PDB entry 9CRO | electron microscopy, 3.50 A resolution | chains A and H of the 15 polymer chains in the assembly

Chain A:
Name: CRISPR-associated aCascade subunit Cas7/Csa2 2
Organism: Saccharolobus solfataricus P2
UniProt: Q97Y91 (CSA2B_SACS2); numbering as in UniProt (aligned over 1-321)
Sequence (321 residues; each row starts with the number of its first residue):
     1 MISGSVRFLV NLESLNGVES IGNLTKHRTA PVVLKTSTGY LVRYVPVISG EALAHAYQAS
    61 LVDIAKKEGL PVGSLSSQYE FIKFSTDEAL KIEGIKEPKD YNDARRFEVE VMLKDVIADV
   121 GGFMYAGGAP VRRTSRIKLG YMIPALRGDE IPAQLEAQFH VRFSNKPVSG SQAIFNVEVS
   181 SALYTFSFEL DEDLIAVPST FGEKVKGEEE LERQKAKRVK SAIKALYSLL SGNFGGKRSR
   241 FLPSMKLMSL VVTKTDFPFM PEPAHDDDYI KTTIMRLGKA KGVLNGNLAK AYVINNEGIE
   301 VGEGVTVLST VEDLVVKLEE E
Disordered / not traced: 169-172, 321
Swiss-Prot annotation at these positions:
  - mutagenesis: His-160 (H160A: Significantly reduced affinity for crRNA)

Chain H:
Name: CRISPR system aCascade subunit Cas5 1
Organism: Saccharolobus solfataricus P2
UniProt: Q97Y92 (CAS5A_SACS2); numbering as in UniProt (aligned over 1-240)
Sequence (240 residues; each row starts with the number of its first residue):
     1 MIYSKVFLKL HWGFSVVKPL AAKAKPGFYL PPPTTLIGAL SYGKFRGVDN INLGNVYGSP
    61 AYNFRNIMAT ARLESEGVYT EDIIRNVISY FQRKERRENP RYIYGVIPTG KVYIPNGRLV
   121 VVYVTDSISK EELEKLCWSI TRIGCKECLA SVENVEVGEA KKVSGRVKTR YYFRDTVKVV
   181 GRKEFLEYVT FWEENGYIWG KEGSPVRYIL PITTYPLASK EVEVEAKEAY EVGGEYVVFS
Disordered / not traced: 21-23, 53-56, 83-108

Chain A / chain H interface:
Residue-residue contacts (36):
  Met-1(A) / Arg-46(H)
  Ala-30(A) / Tyr-113(H)  hydrophobic
  Pro-31(A) / Thr-80(H)
  Pro-31(A) / Tyr-113(H)
  Val-33(A) / Glu-76(H)
  Val-33(A) / Val-78(H)  hydrophobic
  Val-42(A) / Tyr-215(H)
  Arg-132(A) / Asp-49(H)  hydrogen bond (side chain-backbone)
  Arg-132(A) / Trp-199(H)
  Arg-133(A) / Asp-49(H)
  Thr-134(A) / Asp-49(H)  hydrogen bond
  Ser-135(A) / Lys-146(H)
  Lys-138(A) / Tyr-42(H)
  Leu-139(A) / Glu-147(H)
  Tyr-141(A) / Lys-111(H)  hydrogen bond
  Tyr-141(A) / Glu-147(H)
  Ile-143(A) / Trp-12(H)  hydrophobic
  Leu-146(A) / Pro-115(H)  hydrophobic
  Ser-187(A) / His-11(H)
  Ser-187(A) / Leu-149(H)
  Leu-194(A) / Arg-46(H)
  Ser-199(A) / Gly-47(H)  hydrogen bond (side chain-backbone)
  Ser-199(A) / Val-48(H)
  Ser-199(A) / Asp-49(H)  hydrogen bond
  Phe-201(A) / Val-48(H)  hydrophobic
  Phe-201(A) / Asn-50(H)
  Phe-201(A) / Ile-51(H)  hydrophobic
  Met-260(A) / Thr-141(H)
  Met-260(A) / Ala-150(H)
  Pro-261(A) / Ser-151(H)  hydrogen bond (backbone-side chain)
  Glu-262(A) / Lys-9(H)
  Pro-263(A) / His-11(H)
  His-265(A) / His-11(H)
  His-265(A) / Asn-116(H)
  Asp-266(A) / Asn-116(H)
  Arg-276(A) / Val-152(H)  hydrogen bond (side chain-backbone)
Other interface residues (no listed pair), chain A (35 interface residues in all): Val-32, Tyr-40, Tyr-101, Ile-137, Gly-140, Glu-189, Pro-258, Ala-280, Leu-284, Asn-285
Other interface residues (no listed pair), chain H (34 interface residues in all): Leu-10, Tyr-57, Lys-135, Trp-138, Ser-139, Ile-140, Glu-153, Pro-216

In short:
35 residues of chain A face 34 of chain H across their interface, with 7 hydrogen bonds. Polar contacts
include Arg-132(A)/Asp-49(H), Thr-134(A)/Asp-49(H) and Tyr-141(A)/Lys-111(H). Curated annotation (UniProt)
lists one mutagenesis site on chain A.
Here chain A is CRISPR-associated aCascade subunit Cas7/Csa2 2 and chain H is CRISPR system aCascade subunit
Cas5 1, both from Saccharolobus solfataricus P2. Entry 9CRO (Post-targeting aCascade Type IA CRISPR-Cas
Surveillance Complexes) was determined by electron microscopy.
